Entry 7OCI (electron microscopy, 3.46 A resolution); this record covers chains A and F of the 9 polymer chains in the assembly.

[Chain A]
Protein: Dolichyl-diphosphooligosaccharide--protein glycosyltransferase subunit 1
Source organism: Saccharomyces cerevisiae S288C
Notes: EC 2.4.99.18
UniProt: P41543 (OST1_YEAST); residues 1-476 here = UniProt positions 1-476
Chain sequence (476 residues; row label = number of the first residue in the row):
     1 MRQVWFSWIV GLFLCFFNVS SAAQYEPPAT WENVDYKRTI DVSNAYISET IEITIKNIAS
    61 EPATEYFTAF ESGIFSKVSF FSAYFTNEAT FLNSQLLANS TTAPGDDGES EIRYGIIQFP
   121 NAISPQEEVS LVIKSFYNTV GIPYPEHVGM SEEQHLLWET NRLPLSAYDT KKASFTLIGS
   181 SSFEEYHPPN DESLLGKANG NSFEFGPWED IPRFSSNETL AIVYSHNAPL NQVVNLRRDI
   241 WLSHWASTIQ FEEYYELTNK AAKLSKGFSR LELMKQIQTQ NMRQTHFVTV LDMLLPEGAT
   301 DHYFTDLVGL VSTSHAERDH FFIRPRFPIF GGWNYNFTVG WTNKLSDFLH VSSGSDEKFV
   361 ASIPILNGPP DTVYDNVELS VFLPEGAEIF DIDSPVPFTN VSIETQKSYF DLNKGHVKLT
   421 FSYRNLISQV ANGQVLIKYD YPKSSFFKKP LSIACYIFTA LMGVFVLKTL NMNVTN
Not modelled in the structure: 1-24, 99-110, 471-476
Covalently attached groups: N-acetylglucosamine (NAG) linked to Asn336, Asn400
From the paper describing this entry:
  - post-translational modification sites: Asn99, Asn217

[Chain F]
Protein: Dolichyl-diphosphooligosaccharide--protein glycosyltransferase subunit STT3
Source organism: Saccharomyces cerevisiae S288C
Notes: EC 2.4.99.18
UniProt: P39007 (STT3_YEAST); residues 1-718 here = UniProt positions 1-718
Chain sequence (718 residues; row label = number of the first residue in the row):
     1 MGSDRSCVLS VFQTILKLVI FVAIFGAAIS SRLFAVIKFE SIIHEFDPWF NYRATKYLVN
    61 NSFYKFLNWF DDRTWYPLGR VTGGTLYPGL MTTSAFIWHA LRNWLGLPID IRNVCVLFAP
   121 LFSGVTAWAT YEFTKEIKDA SAGLLAAGFI AIVPGYISRS VAGSYDNEAI AITLLMVTFM
   181 FWIKAQKTGS IMHATCAALF YFYMVSAWGG YVFITNLIPL HVFLLILMGR YSSKLYSAYT
   241 TWYAIGTVAS MQIPFVGFLP IRSNDHMAAL GVFGLIQIVA FGDFVKGQIS TAKFKVIMMV
   301 SLFLILVLGV VGLSALTYMG LIAPWTGRFY SLWDTNYAKI HIPIIASVSE HQPVSWPAFF
   361 FDTHFLIWLF PAGVFLLFLD LKDEHVFVIA YSVLCSYFAG VMVRLMLTLT PVICVSAAVA
   421 LSKIFDIYLD FKTSDRKYAI KPAALLAKLI VSGSFIFYLY LFVFHSTWVT RTAYSSPSVV
   481 LPSQTPDGKL ALIDDFREAY YWLRMNSDED SKVAAWWDYG YQIGGMADRT TLVDNNTWNN
   541 THIAIVGKAM ASPEEKSYEI LKEHDVDYVL VIFGGLIGFG GDDINKFLWM IRISEGIWPE
   601 EIKERDFYTA EGEYRVDARA SETMRNSLLY KMSYKDFPQL FNGGQATDRV RQQMITPLDV
   661 PPLDYFDEVF TSENWMVRIY QLKKDDAQGR TLRDVGELTR SSTKTRRSIK RPELGLRV
Not modelled in the structure: 1-5, 292-349, 433-440, 484-491
Covalently attached groups: glycan linked to Asn539
Bound ions: Mg2+: Asp47 (together with Dolichylphosphate)
Ligand contacts:
  - Digitonin (AJP): Phe258, Ile261, Arg262
  - Dolichylphosphate (V8K): Trp208, Gly209, Gly210, Phe213, Asn216, Gly271, Phe273, Gly274, Leu275, Gln277, Phe398, Arg404, Leu405
UniProt features mapped onto this chain:
  - region: Trp516 to Asp518 (Interacts with target acceptor peptide in protein substrate)
  - motif: Glu45 to Asp47 (DXD motif 1), Asp166 to Glu168 (DXD motif 2), Ser347 to Glu350 (SVSE motif), Trp516 to Gly520 (WWDYG motif), Asp583 to Met590 (DK motif)
  - binding site (Mn(2+)): Asp47, Asp166, Glu168
  - binding site (dolichyl diphosphooligosaccharide): Arg404, Tyr521
  - site: Asp47 (Interacts with target acceptor peptide in protein substrate), Arg159 (Important for catalytic activity), Glu350 (Interacts with target acceptor peptide in protein substrate), Lys586 (Interacts with target acceptor peptide in protein substrate)
  - glycosylation (N-linked (GlcNAc...) asparagine): Asn60, Asn535, Asn539 (high mannose)
  - mutagenesis: Asp47 (D47A: Lethal; impairs the catalytic activity), Arg159 (R159A: Temperature sensitive and staurosporine sensitive), Ser160 (S160A: Temperature sensitive and staurosporine sensitive), Gly163 (G163R: Temperature sensitive and staurosporine sensitive), Ser164 (S164A: Temperature sensitive and staurosporine sensitive), Asp166 (D166A: Lethal; impairs the catalytic activity), Glu168 (E168Q: Lethal; impairs the catalytic activity), Trp208 (W208A: Lethal; abolishes interaction with OST1 and WBP1), Gly210 (G210D: Temperature sensitive and staurosporine sensitive), Glu350 (E350A: Lethal; impairs the catalytic activity), Val393 (V393I: Staurosporine sensitive), Arg404 (R404A: Lethal; abolishes interaction with OST1 and WBP1), 10 further mutagenesis entries in UniProt
From the paper describing this entry:
  - post-translational modification sites: Asn539

[Interface between chain A and chain F]
Residue-residue contacts (41):
  Phe268(A) with Glu668(F); Val669(F); Phe670(F), hydrophobic; Thr671(F)
  Arg270(A) with Glu498(F), salt bridge; Thr671(F), hydrogen bond (side chain-backbone); Ser672(F); Glu673(F); Trp675(F)
  Leu271(A) with Leu640(F), hydrophobic; Trp675(F), hydrophobic
  Met274(A) with Leu640(F), hydrophobic; Glu673(F); Trp675(F)
  Asp306(A) with Tyr501(F), hydrogen bond
  Leu307(A) with Tyr501(F)
  Val308(A) with Arg497(F); Tyr501(F), hydrophobic; Arg504(F); Met526(F)
  Leu310(A) with Glu40(F); Arg497(F), hydrogen bond (backbone-side chain)
  Ser312(A) with Leu492(F)
  Arg326(A) with Arg497(F); Glu498(F)
  Phe327(A) with Tyr501(F), hydrophobic; Asn506(F)
  Trp333(A) with Trp502(F); Asn506(F)
  Asn334(A) with Met505(F); Asn506(F), hydrogen bond (backbone-side chain)
  Tyr335(A) with Tyr501(F), hydrophobic
  Asn336(A) with Tyr501(F), hydrogen bond (backbone-side chain); Met505(F)
  Ser408(A) with Gly106(F); Pro108(F)
  Tyr409(A) with Gly106(F); Pro108(F), hydrogen bond (side chain-backbone)
  Phe410(A) with Gly106(F), hydrogen bond (backbone-backbone); Leu107(F), hydrophobic
  Asp411(A) with Gly106(F)
Interface residues without a listed pair, chain A (23 interface residues in all): Gly309, Lys407, Leu412, Tyr456
Interface residues without a listed pair, chain F (27 interface residues in all): Ile42, Trp104, Leu105, Asp494, Asp636, Gln639

[Overview]
23 residues of chain A face 27 of chain F across their interface; the contacts include 7 hydrogen bonds and 1
salt bridge. Among the polar pairs are Arg270(A)-Glu498(F), Arg270(A)-Thr671(F) and Asp306(A)-Tyr501(F). Bound
to chain F: Digitonin and Dolichylphosphate. N-acetylglucosamine is covalently linked to Asn336(A) and
Asn400(A). The paper reports modification sites Asn99(A), Asn217(A) and Asn539(F).
Here chain A is Dolichyl-diphosphooligosaccharide--protein glycosyltransferase subunit 1 and chain F is
Dolichyl-diphosphooligosaccharide--protein glycosyltransferase subunit STT3, both from Saccharomyces
cerevisiae S288C. Entry 7OCI (Cryo-EM structure of yeast Ost6p containing oligosaccharyltransferase complex)
was determined by electron microscopy.
